PDB entry 7CSY | X-ray diffraction, 2.29 A resolution | chains A and F of the 6 polymer chains in the assembly

[Chain A]
Name: HTH cro/C1-type domain-containing protein
Organism: Pseudomonas aeruginosa PAO1
Reference sequence: Q9HVC1 (Q9HVC1_PSEAE); the author numbering skips numbers that UniProt does not, so the offset changes along the chain: -2 to 26 = UniProt 1-29; 30-101 = UniProt 30-101
Chain sequence (101 residues; row label = number of the first residue in the row; note: 3 numbers in that range are skipped by the numbering (no residue carries them; nothing is unmodelled there); numbers below 1 keep their minus sign (Met-2 is residue -2)):
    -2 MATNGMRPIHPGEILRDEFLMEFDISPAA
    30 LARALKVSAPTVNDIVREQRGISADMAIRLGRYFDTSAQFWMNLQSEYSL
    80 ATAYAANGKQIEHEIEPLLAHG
Disordered / not traced: -2 to 3, 99-101

[Chain F]
Molecule: 29-nt DNA strand
Organism: Pseudomonas aeruginosa UCBPP-PA14
Sequence (29 nucleotides; row label = number of the first residue in the row):
     1 TCATTAACCCTTAACGTTAAGCGTTAACT

[Chain A / chain F interface]
Contacting residue pairs - 12 pairs, chain A then chain F:
  Val36(A) - DG16(F)  phosphate contact
  Ser37(A) - DG16(F)  hydrogen bond to the phosphate
  Ser37(A) - DT17(F)  base contact
  Pro39(A) - DT17(F)  base contact
  Thr40(A) - DC15(F)  phosphate contact
  Thr40(A) - DG16(F)  hydrogen bond to the phosphate
  Arg49(A) - DA14(F)  phosphate contact
  Arg49(A) - DC15(F)  salt bridge to the phosphate
  Gly50(A) - DA14(F)  hydrogen bond to the phosphate
  Ser52(A) - DA14(F)  phosphate contact
  Ser52(A) - DC15(F)  hydrogen bond to the phosphate
  Met55(A) - DC15(F)  phosphate contact
Also at the interface, not in a pair above, chain A (11 interface residues in all): Lys35, Ile51, Asp54
Also at the interface, not in a pair above, chain F (5 interface residues in all): DT18

[Overview]
11 residues of chain A and 5 residues of chain F are in contact; the contacts include 4 hydrogen bonds and 1
salt bridge. Polar pairs include Ser37(A)-DG16(F), Thr40(A)-DG16(F) and Gly50(A)-DA14(F).
Chain A is HTH cro/C1-type domain-containing protein (Pseudomonas aeruginosa PAO1) and chain F is a 29-nt DNA
strand (Pseudomonas aeruginosa UCBPP-PA14); the structure, Pseudomonas aeruginosa antitoxin HigA with higBA
promoter, was determined by X-ray diffraction together with 7CSV and 7CSW from the same study.
